5Y3B - chains D and G of the 7 polymer chains in the assembly; structure by X-ray diffraction, 3.00 A resolution.

[Chain D (and G)]
Molecule: Dixin
Organism: Mus musculus
Notes: chain G of this document is another copy of the same molecule, construct and numbering; everything in this record applies to it too
Reference sequence: Q80Y83 (DIXC1_MOUSE); residues 388-470 here correspond to UniProt positions 625-707 (UniProt number = residue number + 237)
Chain sequence (86 residues; numbered 385 to 470; the number before each row is that of its first residue):
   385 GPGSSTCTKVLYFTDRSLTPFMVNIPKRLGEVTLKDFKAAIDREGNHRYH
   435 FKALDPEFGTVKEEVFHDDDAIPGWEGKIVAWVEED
Disordered / not traced: 385-389 (chain G: 385-388)
Sequence notes: expression tag (385-387)
From the paper describing this entry:
  - self-association interface (contacts with another copy of this molecule); pairs are residue here / residue on that copy: D399-K446 (salt bridge), K446-S401 (hydrogen bond), F397, F442, V445
  - mutagenesis - F397A, W466A: decreased binding to Axin DIX
  - mutagenesis - D399A, R400A, L402A: unchanged binding to Axin DIX
  - mutagenesis - V445A/K446A: decreased binding to Axin
  - mutagenesis - F405D: unchanged binding to Axin
  - mutagenesis - V445A/K446A, W466A: abolished binding to Dvl1 DIX domain
  - mutagenesis - D399A, R400A, L402A (1.5-fold): increased signaling
  - mutagenesis - F405D, D439A, F442A, V445A/K446A, W466A: decreased signaling

[How chain D and chain G interact]
Contacting residue pairs (9):
  F397(D) - R400(G)
  D399(D) - T403(G)
  H434(D) - L402(G)
  K436(D) - E469(G)  salt bridge
  K446(D) - D399(G)  salt bridge
  W459(D) - E469(G)
  W466(D) - D399(G)  hydrogen bond (side chain-backbone)
  W466(D) - R400(G)
  E468(D) - L402(G)
Other interface residues (no listed pair), chain D (10 interface residues in all): L402, P404
Other interface residues (no listed pair), chain G (7 interface residues in all): S401, F405

[Overview]
The interface between chain D and chain G involves 10 residues on one side and 7 on the other, with 1 hydrogen
bond and 2 salt bridges. Polar pairs include K436(D)-E469(G), K446(D)-D399(G) and W466(D)-D399(G). The paper
reports that F405D, D439A and F442A of chain D, among others, reduce signaling; a self-association interface
involving F397(D), D399(D) and F442(D) among others; 9 substitutions were tested in all.
Both chains are Dixin (Mus musculus). Entry 5Y3B (Crystal structure of mouse Ccd1 DIX domain) was determined
by X-ray diffraction (same publication as 5Y3C).
